Entry 6TJY (X-ray diffraction, 2.82 A resolution); this record covers chains A and H of the 6 polymer chains in the assembly.

== Chain A ==
Name: Hemagglutinin HA1
Organism: Influenza A virus (A/harbour seal/Germany/1/2014(H10N7))
UniProtKB: A0A0A7HR51 (A0A0A7HR51_9INFA); residues 1-323 here correspond to UniProt positions 10-332 (UniProt number = residue number + 9)
Sequence (325 residues; each row starts with the number of its first residue; numbers below 1 keep their minus sign (Asp-1 is residue -1)):
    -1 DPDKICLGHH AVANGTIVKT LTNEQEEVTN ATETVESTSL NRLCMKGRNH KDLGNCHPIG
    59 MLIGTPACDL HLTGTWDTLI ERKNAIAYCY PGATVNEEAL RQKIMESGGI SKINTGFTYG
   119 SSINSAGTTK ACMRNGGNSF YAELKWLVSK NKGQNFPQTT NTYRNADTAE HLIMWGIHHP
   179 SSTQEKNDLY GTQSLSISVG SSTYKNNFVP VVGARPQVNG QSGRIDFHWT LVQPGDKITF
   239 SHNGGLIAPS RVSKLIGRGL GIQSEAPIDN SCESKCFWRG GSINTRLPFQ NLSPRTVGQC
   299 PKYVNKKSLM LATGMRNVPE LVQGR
Not modelled in the structure: 319-323
Differences from the reference sequence: expression tag (-1 to 0); conflict Gln219 (Leu228 in A0A0A7HR51)
Disulfide bonds: Cys42-Cys270, Cys54-Cys66, Cys87-Cys130, Cys274-Cys298
Bound ions: Ca2+: Glu104 (together with N-acetylglucosamine) (shared with 1 residue of chain B; Asn79(H) of chain H)

== Chain H ==
Name: Hemagglutinin HA2
Organism: Influenza A virus (A/harbour seal/Germany/1/2014(H10N7))
UniProtKB: A0A0A7HNL0 (A0A0A7HNL0_9INFA); residues 1-176 here correspond to UniProt positions 333-508 (UniProt number = residue number + 332)
Sequence (177 residues; each row starts with the number of its first residue):
     1 GLFGAIAGFI ENGWEGMVDG WYGFRHQNAQ GTGQAADYKS TQAAIDQITG KLNRIIKKTN
    61 TEFESIESEF SEIDHQIGNV INWTKDSITD IWTYQAELLV AMENQHTIDM ADSEMLNLYE
   121 RVRKQLRQNA EEDGKGCFEI YHACDDSCME SIRNNTYDHS QYREEALLNR LNINPVK
Not modelled in the structure: 173-177
Differences from the reference sequence: expression tag (177)
Disulfide bonds: Cys144-Cys148
Covalently attached groups: N-acetylglucosamine (NAG) linked to Asn82
Bound ions: Ca2+: Asn79 (together with N-acetylglucosamine) (shared with Glu104(A) of chain A; 1 residue of chain B)

== Chain A / chain H interface ==
Residue-residue contacts (8):
  Glu96(A) - Gln76(H)
  Ala97(A) - His75(H)
  Gln100(A) - Gln76(H)
  Gln100(A) - Asn79(H)  hydrogen bond
  Lys101(A) - His75(H)
  Glu104(A) - His75(H)  salt bridge
  Glu104(A) - Asn79(H)  hydrogen bond
  Lys300(A) - Asp90(H)  salt bridge
Interface residues without a listed pair, chain H (5 interface residues in all): Asp74

== Overview ==
6 residues of chain A face 5 of chain H across their interface, with 2 hydrogen bonds and 2 salt bridges.
Polar pairs include Glu104(A)-His75(H), Lys300(A)-Asp90(H) and Gln100(A)-Asn79(H). Covalently linked
N-acetylglucosamine: at Asn82(H). The Ca2+ site is built by Glu104(A) and Asn79(H).
Chain A is Hemagglutinin HA1 and chain H is Hemagglutinin HA2, both from Influenza A virus (A/harbour
seal/Germany/1/2014(H10N7)); the structure, Crystal structure of haemagglutinin from (A/seal/Germany/1/2014)
seal H10N7 influenza virus, was determined by X-ray diffraction together with 6TJW, 6TVA, 6TVB, 6TVC, 6TVD,
6TVF and 9 further entries from the same study.
